PDB entry 6TYE | X-ray diffraction, 3.79 A resolution | chains H and D of the 9 polymer chains in the assembly

# Chain H
Molecule: 27-nt DNA strand
Sequence (27 nucleotides; row label = number of the first residue in the row):
     2 CGTGTCAGTAGCTGTCACGGATGCAGG
Unresolved in the structure: 2, 26-28

# Chain D
Name: DNA-directed RNA polymerase subunit beta'
Organism: Mycobacterium tuberculosis
Notes: EC 2.7.7.6
Reference sequence: A0A0E8TXU5 (A0A0E8TXU5_MYCTX); residue numbers follow UniProt; this construct covers 1-1316
Amino-acid sequence (1316 residues; numbered 1 to 1316; the number before each row is that of its first residue):
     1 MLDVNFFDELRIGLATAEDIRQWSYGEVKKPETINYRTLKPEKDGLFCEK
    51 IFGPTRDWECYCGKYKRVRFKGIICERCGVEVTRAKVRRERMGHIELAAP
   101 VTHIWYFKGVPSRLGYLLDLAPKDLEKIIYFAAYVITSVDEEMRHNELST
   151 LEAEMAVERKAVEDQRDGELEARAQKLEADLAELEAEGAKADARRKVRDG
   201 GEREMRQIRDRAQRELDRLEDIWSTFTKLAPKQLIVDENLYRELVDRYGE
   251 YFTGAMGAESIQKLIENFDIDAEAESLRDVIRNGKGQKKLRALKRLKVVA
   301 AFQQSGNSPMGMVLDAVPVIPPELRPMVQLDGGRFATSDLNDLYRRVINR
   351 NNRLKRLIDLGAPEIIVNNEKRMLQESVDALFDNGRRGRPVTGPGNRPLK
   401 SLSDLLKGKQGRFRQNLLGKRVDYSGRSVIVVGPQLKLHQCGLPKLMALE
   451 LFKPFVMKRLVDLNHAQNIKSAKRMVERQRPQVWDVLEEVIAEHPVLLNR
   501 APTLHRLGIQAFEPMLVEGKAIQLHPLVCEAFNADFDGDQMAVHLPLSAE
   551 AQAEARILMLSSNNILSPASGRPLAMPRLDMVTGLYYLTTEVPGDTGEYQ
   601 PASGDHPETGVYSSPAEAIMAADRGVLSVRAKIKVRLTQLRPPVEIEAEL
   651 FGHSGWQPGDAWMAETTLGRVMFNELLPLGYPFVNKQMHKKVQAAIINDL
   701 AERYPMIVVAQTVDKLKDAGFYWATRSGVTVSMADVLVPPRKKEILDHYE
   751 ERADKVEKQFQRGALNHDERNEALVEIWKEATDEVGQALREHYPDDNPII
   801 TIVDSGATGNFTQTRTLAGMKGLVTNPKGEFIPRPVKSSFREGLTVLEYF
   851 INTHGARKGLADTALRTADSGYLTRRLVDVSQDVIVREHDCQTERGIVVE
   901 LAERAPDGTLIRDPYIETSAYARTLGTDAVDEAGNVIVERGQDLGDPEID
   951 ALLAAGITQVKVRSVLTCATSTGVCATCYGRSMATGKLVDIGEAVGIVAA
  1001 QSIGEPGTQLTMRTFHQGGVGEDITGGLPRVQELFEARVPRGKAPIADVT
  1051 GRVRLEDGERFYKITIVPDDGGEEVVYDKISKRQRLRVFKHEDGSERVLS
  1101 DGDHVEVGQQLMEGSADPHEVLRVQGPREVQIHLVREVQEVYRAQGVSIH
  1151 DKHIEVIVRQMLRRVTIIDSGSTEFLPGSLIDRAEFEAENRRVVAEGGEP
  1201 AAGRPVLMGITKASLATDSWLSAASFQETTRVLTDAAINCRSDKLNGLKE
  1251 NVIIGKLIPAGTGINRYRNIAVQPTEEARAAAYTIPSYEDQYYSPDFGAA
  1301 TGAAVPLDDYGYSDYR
Unresolved in the structure: 1-5, 1012-1025, 1282-1316

# Chain H / chain D interface
Pairs across the interface (15):
  DT10(H) / Arg-389(D)  base contact
  DC19(H) / Arg-1038(D)  hydrogen bond to the phosphate
  DG20(H) / Arg-1038(D)  salt bridge to the phosphate
  DG21(H) / Lys-1212(D)  salt bridge to the phosphate
  DA22(H) / Pro-111(D)  phosphate contact
  DA22(H) / Tyr-116(D)  sugar contact
  DA22(H) / Lys-294(D)  salt bridge to the phosphate
  DT23(H) / Pro-111(D)  phosphate contact
  DT23(H) / Ser-112(D)  hydrogen bond to the phosphate
  DT23(H) / Tyr-116(D)  phosphate contact
  DT23(H) / Pro-122(D)  phosphate contact
  DG24(H) / Pro-122(D)  phosphate contact
  DG24(H) / Lys-123(D)  hydrogen bond to the phosphate
  DG24(H) / Arg-291(D)  hydrogen bond to the base
  DC25(H) / Lys-123(D)  salt bridge to the phosphate
Other interface residues (no listed pair), chain H (9 interface residues in all): DG12
Other interface residues (no listed pair), chain D (12 interface residues in all): Val-110, Asn-396

# Overview
9 residues of chain H face 12 of chain D across their interface; the contacts include 4 hydrogen bonds and 4
salt bridges. Polar contacts include DG24(H)/Arg-291(D), DC19(H)/Arg-1038(D) and DT23(H)/Ser-112(D).
Chain H is a 27-nt DNA strand and chain D is DNA-directed RNA polymerase subunit beta' (Mycobacterium
tuberculosis); the structure, Crystal structure of MTB sigma L transcription initiation complex with 5 nt long
RNA primer, was determined by X-ray diffraction (same publication as 6KQD, 6KQE, 6KQF, 6KQG, 6KQH, 6KQL and 6
further entries).
